Entry 8VWV (electron microscopy, 3.60 A resolution); this record covers chains I and K of the 11 polymer chains in the assembly.

# Chain I
Molecule: 601 I strand (damaged strand)
Sequence (147 nucleotides; each row starts with the number of its first residue):
     1 ATCGAGAATC CCGGTGCCGA GGCCGCTCAA TTGGTCGTAG ACAGCTCTAG CACCGCTTAA
    61 ACGCACGTAC GCGCTGTCCC CCGCGTTTTA ACCGCCAAGG GGATTACTCC CTAGTCTCCA
   121 GGCACGTGTC AGATATATAC ATCCGAT
Modified / non-standard residues: 8OG (8-oxo-2'-deoxy-guanosine-5'-monophosphate) at position 34

# Chain K
Molecule: N-glycosylase/DNA lyase
From: Homo sapiens
Notes: EC 3.2.2.-, 4.2.99.18
Reference sequence: O15527 (OGG1_HUMAN); numbering as in UniProt (aligned over 1-345)
Sequence (345 residues; numbered 1 to 345; the number before each row is that of its first residue):
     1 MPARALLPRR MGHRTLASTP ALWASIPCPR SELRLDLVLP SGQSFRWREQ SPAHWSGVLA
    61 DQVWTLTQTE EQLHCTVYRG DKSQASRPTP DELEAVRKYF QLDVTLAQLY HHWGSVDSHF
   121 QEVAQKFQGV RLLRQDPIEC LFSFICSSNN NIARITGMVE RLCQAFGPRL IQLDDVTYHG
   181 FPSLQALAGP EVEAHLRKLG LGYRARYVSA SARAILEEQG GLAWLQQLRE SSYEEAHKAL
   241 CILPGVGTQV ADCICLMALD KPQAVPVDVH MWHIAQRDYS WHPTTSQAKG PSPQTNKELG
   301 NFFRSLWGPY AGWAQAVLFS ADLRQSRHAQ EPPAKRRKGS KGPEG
Not modelled in the structure: 1-11, 77-82, 326-345
Construct notes: engineered mutation Gln249 (Lys in O15527)
UniProt features mapped onto this chain:
  - binding site (DNA): Asn149, Arg154, Arg204, His270, Gln287
  - binding site (8-oxoguanine): Pro266, Asp268, Gln315, Phe319
  - natural variant: Gly12 (G12E: Found in a kidney cancer sample), Arg46 (R46Q: Found in a clear cell renal cell carcinoma sample), Ala85 (A85S: Found in a lung cancer sample), Arg131 (R131Q: Found in a lung cancer sample), Arg154 (R154H: Found in a gastric cancer sample), Ser232 (S232T: Found in a kidney cancer sample)
  - mutagenesis: Asp268 (D268E/Q: No effect on activity; D268N: Decreases activity about 65-fold)
From the paper describing this entry:
  - mutagenesis - K249Q: abolished catalytic activity on 8-oxoG (citing earlier work)
  - catalytic residues: Asp268 (citing earlier work)
  - mutagenesis - K249Q: unchanged binding to 8-oxoG (citing earlier work)

# How chain I and chain K interact
Pairs across the interface (30; chain I residue first):
  DG33(I) - Asn150(K)  sugar contact
  DG33(I) - Asn151(K)  base contact
  DG33(I) - Arg154(K)  base contact
  8OG_34(I) - Ser41(K)  base contact
  8OG_34(I) - Gly42(K)  base contact
  8OG_34(I) - Gln43(K)  base contact
  8OG_34(I) - Asn150(K)  sugar contact
  8OG_34(I) - Asn151(K)  phosphate contact
  8OG_34(I) - Ile152(K)  hydrogen bond to the phosphate
  8OG_34(I) - Ile155(K)  base contact
  8OG_34(I) - Gln249(K)  hydrogen bond to the base
  8OG_34(I) - Pro266(K)  base contact
  8OG_34(I) - Asp268(K)  sugar contact
  8OG_34(I) - His270(K)  salt bridge to the phosphate
  8OG_34(I) - Gln315(K)  hydrogen bond to the base
  8OG_34(I) - Phe319(K)  stacking on the base
  DT35(I) - Ser148(K)  sugar contact
  DT35(I) - Asn149(K)  hydrogen bond to the sugar
  DT35(I) - Asn150(K)  hydrogen bond to the phosphate
  DT35(I) - Tyr203(K)  base contact
  DT35(I) - Gln249(K)  phosphate contact
  DT35(I) - Val269(K)  phosphate contact
  DC36(I) - Gly245(K)  sugar contact
  DC36(I) - Gly247(K)  hydrogen bond to the phosphate
  DC36(I) - Thr248(K)  phosphate contact
  DC36(I) - Gln249(K)  hydrogen bond to the phosphate
  DC36(I) - Val250(K)  hydrogen bond to the phosphate
  DG37(I) - Tyr207(K)  sugar contact
  DG37(I) - Pro244(K)  phosphate contact
  DG37(I) - Gly245(K)  hydrogen bond to the phosphate
Other interface residues (no listed pair), chain K (32 interface residues in all): Phe45, Phe144, Ser147, Leu243, Val246, Met257, Met271, Leu323

# Overview
5 residues of chain I and 32 residues of chain K are in contact, with 9 hydrogen bonds, 1 salt bridge and 1
aromatic stacking contact. Among the polar pairs are 8OG_34(I)-Gln249(K), 8OG_34(I)-Gln315(K) and
DT35(I)-Asn149(K). From the paper: the catalytic residue Asp268(K); K249Q of chain K abolishes catalytic
activity on 8-oxoG.
Here chain I is 601 I strand (damaged strand) and chain K is N-glycosylase/DNA lyase (Homo sapiens). Entry
8VWV (OGG1 bound to a nucleosome containing 8oxoG at SHL4 (composite map)) was determined by electron
microscopy together with 8VWS, 8VWT and 8VWU from the same study.
